PDB entry 9Q98 | electron microscopy, 8.30 A resolution (very low resolution: no residue pairs are listed; an interface is given only as per-side residue counts) | chains M and N of the 14 polymer chains in the assembly

== Chain M ==
Protein: RNA polymerase sigma-54 factor
Source organism: Klebsiella pneumoniae
UniProt: A0A0N9UTC1 (A0A0N9UTC1_KLEPN); numbering as in UniProt (aligned over 1-477)
Sequence (477 residues; each row starts with the number of its first residue):
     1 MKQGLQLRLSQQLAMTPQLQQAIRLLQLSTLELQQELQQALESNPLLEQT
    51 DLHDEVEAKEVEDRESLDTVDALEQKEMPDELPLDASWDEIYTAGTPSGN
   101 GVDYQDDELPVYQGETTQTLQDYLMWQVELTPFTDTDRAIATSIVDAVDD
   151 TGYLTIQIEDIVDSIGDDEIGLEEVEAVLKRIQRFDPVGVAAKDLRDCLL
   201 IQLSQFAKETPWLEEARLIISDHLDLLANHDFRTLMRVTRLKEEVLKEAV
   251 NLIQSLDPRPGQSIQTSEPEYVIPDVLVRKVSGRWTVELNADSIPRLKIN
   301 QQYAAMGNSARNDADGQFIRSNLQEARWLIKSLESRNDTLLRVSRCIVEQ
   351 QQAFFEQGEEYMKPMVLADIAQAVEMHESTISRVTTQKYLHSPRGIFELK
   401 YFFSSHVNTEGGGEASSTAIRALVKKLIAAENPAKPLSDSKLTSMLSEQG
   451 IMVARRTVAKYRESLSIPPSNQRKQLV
Unresolved in the structure: 10-11, 49-108

== Chain N ==
Molecule: DNA Non-template strand
Sequence (34 nucleotides; numbered -34 to -1; the number before each row is that of its first residue; numbers below 1 keep their minus sign (DA-34 is residue -34)):
   -34 AGACGGCTGGCACGACTTTTGCAATCGCAGCCCT

== Chain M / chain N interface ==
At this resolution (8 A) residue pairs are not listed: 17 residues of chain M and 9 of chain N lie at the interface.

== Summary ==
Chain M and chain N form an interface of 17 and 9 residues respectively.
Chain M is RNA polymerase sigma-54 factor (Klebsiella pneumoniae) and chain N is DNA Non-template strand; the
structure, CryoEM structure of bacterial transcription intermediate complex mediated by activator PspF
containing nifH promoter DNA containing ..., was determined by electron microscopy together with 9Q91, 9Q92,
9Q93, 9Q94, 9Q95, 9Q96 and 9Q97 from the same study.
